Entry 6X8F (X-ray diffraction, 2.15 A resolution); this record covers chain A.

# Chain A
Molecule: Non-receptor tyrosine-protein kinase TYK2
Source organism: Homo sapiens
Notes: EC 2.7.10.2; fragment: kinase domain
Reference sequence: P29597 (TYK2_HUMAN); residues 888-1182 here = UniProt positions 888-1182
Amino-acid sequence (318 residues; numbered 865 to 1182; the number before each row is that of its first residue):
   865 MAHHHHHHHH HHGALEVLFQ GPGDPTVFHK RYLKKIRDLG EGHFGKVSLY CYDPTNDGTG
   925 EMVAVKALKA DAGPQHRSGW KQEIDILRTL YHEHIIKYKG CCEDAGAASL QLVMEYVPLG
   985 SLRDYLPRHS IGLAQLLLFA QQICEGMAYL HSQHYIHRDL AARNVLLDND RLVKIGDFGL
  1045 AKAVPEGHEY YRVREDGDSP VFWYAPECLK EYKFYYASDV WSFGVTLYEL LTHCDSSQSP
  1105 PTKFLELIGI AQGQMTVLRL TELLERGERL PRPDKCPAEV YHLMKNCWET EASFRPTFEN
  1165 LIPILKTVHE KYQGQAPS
Unresolved in the structure: 865-888, 967-973, 1179-1182
Modified residues: Tyr1054 (O-phosphotyrosine; PTR)
Differences from the reference sequence: expression tag (865-887); engineered mutation Ala936 (Cys in P29597), Ala969 (Gln in P29597), Ala971 (Glu in P29597), Ala972 (Lys in P29597), Ser1016 (Ala in P29597), Ala1142 (Cys in P29597)
Ligand contacts: UWP ([3-{4-[6-(1-methyl-1H-pyrazol-4-yl)pyrazolo[1,5-a]pyrazin-4-yl]-1H-pyrazol-1-yl}-1-(2,2,2-trifluoroethyl)azetidin-3-yl]acetonitrile): Leu903, Gly904, Glu905, Gly906, Gly909, Lys910, Val911, Ala928, Lys930, Ile960, Glu979, Tyr980, Val981, Pro982, Leu983, Gly984, Arg1027, Asn1028, Leu1030, Gly1040, Asp1041
UniProt features mapped onto this chain:
  - active site: Asp1023 (Proton acceptor)
  - binding site (ATP): Leu903 to Val911, Lys930
  - modified residue (Phosphotyrosine): Tyr1054, Tyr1055
  - mutagenesis: Lys930 (K930R: Complete loss of catalytic activity), Asp1023 (D1023N: Complete loss of catalytic activity), Tyr1054 (Y1054F: Reduces basal catalytic activity and abolishes IFN-dependent activation), Tyr1055 (Y1055F: Reduces basal catalytic activity and abolishes IFN-dependent activation), Tyr1145 (Y1145F: Does not affect phosphorylation state and enzymatic activity), Tyr1176 (Y1176F: Does not affect phosphorylation state and enzymatic activity)

# Summary
Chain A binds compound UWP. Curated annotation (UniProt) lists active-site residue Asp1023, 10 ATP-binding
residues and 6 mutagenesis sites.
Chain A is Non-receptor tyrosine-protein kinase TYK2 (Homo sapiens); the structure, Crystal structure of TYK2
with Compound 11, was determined by X-ray diffraction (same publication as 6X8E and 6X8G).
